PDB entry 9DMZ | electron microscopy, 2.80 A resolution | chains A and E of the 5 polymer chains in the assembly

[Chain A (and E)]
Name: Major prion protein
Source organism: Odocoileus virginianus
Notes: chain E of this document is another copy of the same molecule, construct and numbering; everything in this record applies to it too
UniProt: Q7JIQ1 (Q7JIQ1_ODOVR); numbering as in UniProt (aligned over 1-256)
Chain sequence (256 residues; each row starts with the number of its first residue):
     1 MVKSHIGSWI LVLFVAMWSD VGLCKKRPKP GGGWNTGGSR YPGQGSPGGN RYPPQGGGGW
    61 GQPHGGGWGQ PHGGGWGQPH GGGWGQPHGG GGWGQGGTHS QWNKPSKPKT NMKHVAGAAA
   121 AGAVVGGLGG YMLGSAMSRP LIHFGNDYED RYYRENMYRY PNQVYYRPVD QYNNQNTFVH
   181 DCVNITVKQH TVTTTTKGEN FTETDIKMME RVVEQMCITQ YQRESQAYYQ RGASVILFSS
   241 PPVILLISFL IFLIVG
Not modelled in the structure: 1-91, 230-256
Disulfide bonds: Cys-182/Cys-217
Covalent attachments: N-acetylglucosamine (NAG) linked to Asn-184, Asn-200
What the authors report for this chain:
  - post-translational modification sites: Asn-184, Asn-200
  - binding site for N-acetylglucosamine: Asn-184, Asn-200

[Interface between chain A and chain E]
Pairs across the interface (17; chain A residue first):
  Gln-95(A) / Asn-146(E)  hydrogen bond (side chain-backbone)
  Gly-96(A) / Asn-146(E)
  Thr-98(A) / Gly-145(E)
  Ser-100(A) / Phe-144(E)
  Trp-102(A) / Gly-127(E)
  Trp-102(A) / Phe-144(E)  hydrophobic
  Asn-111(A) / Tyr-221(E)
  Met-112(A) / Tyr-221(E)
  Lys-113(A) / Asp-181(E)  salt bridge
  Lys-113(A) / Tyr-221(E)
  His-114(A) / Asp-181(E)  salt bridge
  Ala-116(A) / Thr-177(E)
  Ala-116(A) / Val-179(E)  hydrophobic
  Gly-117(A) / Tyr-131(E)  hydrogen bond (backbone-side chain)
  Gly-117(A) / Thr-177(E)
  Ala-118(A) / Tyr-131(E)
  Tyr-131(A) / Gln-175(E)  hydrogen bond (backbone-side chain)
Also at the interface, not in a pair above, chain E (14 interface residues in all): Ile-142, Asp-147, Tyr-148, Thr-219

[Summary]
The interface between chain A and chain E involves 13 residues on one side and 14 on the other; the contacts
include 3 hydrogen bonds and 2 salt bridges. Polar contacts include Lys-113(A)/Asp-181(E),
His-114(A)/Asp-181(E) and Gln-95(A)/Asn-146(E). The paper reports a binding site for N-acetylglucosamine at
Asn-184(A) and Asn-200(A); modification sites Asn-184(A) and Asn-200(A).
Chain A and chain E are both Major prion protein (Odocoileus virginianus); the structure, Glycosylated chronic
wasting disease prion fibril, was determined by electron microscopy together with 9DMY from the same study.
